Entry 6VCH (X-ray diffraction, 2.35 A resolution); this record covers chain A.

# Chain A
Molecule: carotenoid cleavage dioxygenase
From: Candidatus Nitrosotalea devanaterra
UniProtKB: A0A128A3G4 (A0A128A3G4_9ARCH); residues 1-472 here = UniProt positions 1-472
Amino-acid sequence (472 residues; each row starts with the number of its first residue):
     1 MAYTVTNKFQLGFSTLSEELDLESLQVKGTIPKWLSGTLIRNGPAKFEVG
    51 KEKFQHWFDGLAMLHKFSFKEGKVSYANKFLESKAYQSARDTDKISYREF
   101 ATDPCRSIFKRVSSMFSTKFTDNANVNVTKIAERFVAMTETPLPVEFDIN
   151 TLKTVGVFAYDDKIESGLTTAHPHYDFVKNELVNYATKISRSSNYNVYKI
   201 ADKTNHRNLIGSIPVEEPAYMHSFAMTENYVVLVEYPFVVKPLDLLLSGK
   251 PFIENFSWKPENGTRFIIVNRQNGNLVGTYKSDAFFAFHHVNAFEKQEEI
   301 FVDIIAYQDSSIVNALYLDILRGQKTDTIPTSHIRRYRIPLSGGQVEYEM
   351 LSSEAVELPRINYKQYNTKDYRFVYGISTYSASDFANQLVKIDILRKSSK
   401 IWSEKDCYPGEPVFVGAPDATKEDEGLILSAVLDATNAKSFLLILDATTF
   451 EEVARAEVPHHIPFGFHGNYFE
Unresolved in the structure: 1-6, 106-118
Ion coordination: Co2+: His-172, His-222, His-289, His-467; Na+: Ala-382, Ser-383 (shared with 4 residues of chain C)
Small-molecule neighbours: QVM ((2E,4E,6E,8E,10E)-11-[(4R)-4-hydroxy-2,6,6-trimethylcyclohex-1-en-1-yl]-5,9-dimethylundeca-2,4,6,8,10-pentaenal): Phe-58, Arg-98, Glu-99, Phe-100, Lys-119, Phe-120, Thr-121, Asn-125, Val-126, Thr-139, Glu-140, Thr-141, Gly-167, Leu-168, Tyr-220, His-222, Leu-245, Leu-246, Phe-252, Phe-466
What the authors report for this chain:
  - binding site for QVM: Phe-58, Glu-99, Asn-125, Thr-139, Glu-140
  - conformationally variable residues (side-chain flip): Glu-140
  - catalytic residues: Phe-58, Phe-466 (proposed by the authors, not directly observed)
  - specificity-determining residues: Phe-120, Val-126, Glu-140, Tyr-220, His-222, Phe-252 (proposed by the authors, not directly observed)

# Overview
Ligands of chain A: compound QVM. His-172, His-222, His-289 and His-467 form the Co2+ site. The Na+ site is
built by Ala-382 and Ser-383. The paper reports catalytic residues Phe-58 and Phe-466; a binding site for QVM
at Phe-58, Glu-99 and Asn-125 among others.
Chain A is carotenoid cleavage dioxygenase (Candidatus Nitrosotalea devanaterra); the structure, Crystal
structure of Nitrosotalea devanaterra carotenoid cleavage dioxygenase in complex with
3-hydroxy-beta-apo-14'-carotenal, was determined by X-ray diffraction, deposited together with 6VCG.
